PDB entry 8Y2N | electron microscopy, 3.19 A resolution | chains A and B of the 4 polymer chains in the assembly

# Chain A
Name: Ceramide synthase LAC1
Organism: Saccharomyces cerevisiae S288C
Notes: EC 2.3.1.297
UniProt: P28496 (LAC1_YEAST); residue numbers follow UniProt; this construct covers 1-418
Sequence (428 residues; row label = number of the first residue in the row):
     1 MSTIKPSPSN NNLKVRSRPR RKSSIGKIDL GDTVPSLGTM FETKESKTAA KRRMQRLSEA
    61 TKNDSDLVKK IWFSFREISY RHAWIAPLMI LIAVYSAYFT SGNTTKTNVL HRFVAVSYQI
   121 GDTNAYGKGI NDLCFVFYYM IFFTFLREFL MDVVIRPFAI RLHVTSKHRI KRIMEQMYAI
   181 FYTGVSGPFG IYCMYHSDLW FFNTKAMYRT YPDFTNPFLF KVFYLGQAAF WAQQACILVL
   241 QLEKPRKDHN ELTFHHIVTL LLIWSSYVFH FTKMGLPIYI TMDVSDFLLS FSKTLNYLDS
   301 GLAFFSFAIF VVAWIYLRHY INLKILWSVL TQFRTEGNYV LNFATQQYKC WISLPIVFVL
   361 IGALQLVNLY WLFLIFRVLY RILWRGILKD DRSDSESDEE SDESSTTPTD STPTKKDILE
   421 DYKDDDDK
Disordered / not traced: 1-70, 386-428
Sequence notes: expression tag (419-428)
Residues lining bound ligands:
  - 6PL ((4S,7R)-4-hydroxy-N,N,N-trimethyl-9-oxo-7-[(palmitoyloxy)methyl]-3,5,8-trioxa-4-phosphahexacosan-1-aminium 4-oxide), molecule 1: Val-114, Ala-115, Phe-135, Tyr-139, Phe-143, Ser-186, Phe-218, Val-222, Phe-223, Gly-226, Gln-227, Phe-230
  - 6PL, molecule 2: Lys-128, Gly-129, Asp-132, Leu-133, Val-136, Ala-228, Leu-260, Leu-261, Trp-264, Tyr-267
  - 6PL, molecule 3: Leu-262, Ser-265, Ser-266, Phe-269, Phe-271, Met-274, Gly-275, Ile-278, Leu-341, Phe-343, Tyr-348, Cys-350, Ile-352, Ser-353, Ile-356, Val-357, Leu-360, Ile-361

# Chain B
Name: Ceramide synthase subunit LIP1
Organism: Saccharomyces cerevisiae S288C
UniProt: Q03579 (LIP1_YEAST); residue numbers follow UniProt; this construct covers 1-150
Sequence (150 residues; each row starts with the number of its first residue):
     1 MSQPTPIITT KSAAKPKPKI FNLFRVCFIS LLLIAAVEYF KYGTRINYEW FHCTPIKEPQ
    61 SGSVIKLWAR GGPSCDKRGE YKTIVKRITR DYEPNDEHLS FCIIENDNVP PVHYPIHEDK
   121 GEPGYVAYVG YDTDSELVQE LCADSTIYHM
Disordered / not traced: 1-17
Disulfides: Cys-53/Cys-75, Cys-102/Cys-142
Residues lining bound ligands:
  - 6PL ((4S,7R)-4-hydroxy-N,N,N-trimethyl-9-oxo-7-[(palmitoyloxy)methyl]-3,5,8-trioxa-4-phosphahexacosan-1-aminium 4-oxide), molecule 1: Ser-30, Leu-33, Ile-34, Glu-38, Lys-41
  - 6PL, molecule 2: Ala-36, Val-37, Tyr-39, Phe-40, Gly-43, Thr-44, Asn-47, Trp-50, Phe-51, Lys-86, Arg-90

# Interface between chain A and chain B
Residue-residue contacts (28):
  Cys-236(A) / Leu-23(B)  hydrophobic
  Val-239(A) / Leu-23(B)  hydrophobic
  Val-239(A) / Val-26(B)  hydrophobic
  Leu-240(A) / Lys-19(B)
  Leu-240(A) / Leu-23(B)  hydrophobic
  Gln-241(A) / Pro-18(B)
  Gln-241(A) / Lys-19(B)
  Trp-264(A) / Leu-33(B)  hydrophobic
  Trp-264(A) / Ile-34(B)
  Trp-264(A) / Val-37(B)  hydrophobic
  Val-268(A) / Val-37(B)  hydrophobic
  Val-268(A) / Glu-38(B)
  Val-268(A) / Lys-41(B)  hydrogen bond (backbone-side chain)
  Phe-269(A) / Val-37(B)  hydrophobic
  Val-340(A) / Ile-116(B)  hydrophobic
  Leu-341(A) / His-52(B)
  Leu-341(A) / Ser-74(B)  hydrogen bond (backbone-side chain)
  Asn-342(A) / His-52(B)
  Asn-342(A) / Ser-74(B)
  Phe-343(A) / Thr-44(B)
  Phe-343(A) / Arg-45(B)
  Phe-343(A) / Tyr-48(B)  hydrophobic
  Phe-343(A) / Phe-51(B)  hydrophobic
  Phe-343(A) / His-52(B)  hydrogen bond (backbone-side chain)
  Ala-344(A) / Arg-45(B)
  Ala-344(A) / Tyr-48(B)  hydrophobic
  Gln-346(A) / Arg-45(B)
  Tyr-348(A) / Lys-41(B)
Other interface residues (no listed pair), chain A (16 interface residues in all): Leu-133, His-270
Other interface residues (no listed pair), chain B (21 interface residues in all): Ile-20, Asn-22, Leu-31, Phe-40, Arg-78

# Overview
The interface between chain A and chain B involves 16 residues on one side and 21 on the other, with 3
hydrogen bonds. Polar pairs include Val-268(A)/Lys-41(B), Leu-341(A)/Ser-74(B) and Phe-343(A)/His-52(B). One
compound 6PL molecule is bound between chain A and chain B.
Chain A is Ceramide synthase LAC1 and chain B is Ceramide synthase subunit LIP1, both from Saccharomyces
cerevisiae S288C; the structure, Cryo-EM structure of the apo Lac1-Lip1 complex, was determined by electron
microscopy, deposited together with 8Y2M and 8ZB1.
